4BA1 - chains A and I of the 3 polymer chains in the assembly; structure by X-ray diffraction, 1.80 A resolution.

# Chain A
Molecule: Probable exosome complex exonuclease 2
Source organism: Sulfolobus solfataricus
Notes: EC 3.1.13.-
UniProt: Q9UXC0 (ECX2_SULSO); residue numbers follow UniProt; this construct covers 1-275
Sequence (277 residues; row label = number of the first residue in the row; numbers below 1 keep their minus sign (Gly-1 is residue -1)):
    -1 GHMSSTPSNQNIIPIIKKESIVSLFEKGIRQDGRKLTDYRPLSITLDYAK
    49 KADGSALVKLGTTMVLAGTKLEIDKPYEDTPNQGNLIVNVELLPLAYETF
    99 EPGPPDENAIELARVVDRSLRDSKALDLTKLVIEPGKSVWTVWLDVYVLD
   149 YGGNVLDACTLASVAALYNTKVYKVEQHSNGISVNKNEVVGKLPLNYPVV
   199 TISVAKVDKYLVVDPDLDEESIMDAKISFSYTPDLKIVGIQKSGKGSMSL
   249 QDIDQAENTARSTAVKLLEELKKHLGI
Not modelled in the structure: 6, 8, 177-179
Sequence notes: expression tag (-1 to 0)
Swiss-Prot annotation at these positions:
  - mutagenesis: Arg112 (R112E: Abolishes exoribonuclease activity of the complex; when associated with E-116), Arg116 (R116E: Abolishes exoribonuclease activity of the complex; when associated with E-112), Glu218 (E218A: Does not change activity)
Ion coordination: Na+: His0, Glu105 (shared with 1 residue of chain B)

# Chain I
Molecule: Probable exosome complex RNA-binding protein 1
Source organism: Sulfolobus solfataricus
UniProt: Q9UXC4 (ECR1_SULSO); numbering as in UniProt (aligned over 1-249)
Sequence (251 residues; row label = number of the first residue in the row; numbers below 1 keep their minus sign (Gly-1 is residue -1)):
    -1 GHMNMSQSQEIVLQPRSIVVPGELLAEGEFQIPWSPYILKINSKYYSTVV
    49 GLFDVKDTQFEVIPLEGSFYYPKINDIVIGLVEDVEIYGWVVDIKAPYKA
    99 YLPASNLLGRSINVGEDLRRYLDVGDYVIARIENFDRSIDPVLSVKGKDL
   149 GRVSNGIVIDIMPVKVPRVIGKNKSMYETLTSKSGCSIFVANNGRIWATC
   199 PSRFSEEILIEAIRKIENESHIKGLTDRIKQFIEEKLGERNASSGETKTN
   249 S
Not modelled in the structure: -1 to 5, 115-116, 170, 182-183, 197-199, 218-249
Sequence notes: expression tag (-1 to 0); conflict Glu8 (Lys in Q9UXC4)

# Chain A / chain I interface
Contacting residue pairs (12):
  Ile10(A) - Leu79(I)
  Ile10(A) - Val80(I)
  Ile10(A) - Glu81(I)
  Ile10(A) - Val122(I)  hydrophobic
  Pro12(A) - Leu79(I)  hydrophobic
  Pro12(A) - Gly123(I)
  Pro12(A) - Tyr125(I)
  Ile13(A) - Val122(I)
  Ile13(A) - Gly123(I)
  Ile13(A) - Asp124(I)
  Ile14(A) - Tyr125(I)  hydrophobic
  Ile14(A) - Gly154(I)
Interface residues without a listed pair, chain A (5 interface residues in all): Ser18
Interface residues without a listed pair, chain I (10 interface residues in all): Ser152, Ile155

# Overview
The interface between chain A and chain I involves 5 residues on one side and 10 on the other. His0(A) and
Glu105(A) coordinate Na+. UniProt lists 3 mutagenesis sites on chain A.
Chain A is Probable exosome complex exonuclease 2 and chain I is Probable exosome complex RNA-binding protein
1, both from Sulfolobus solfataricus; the structure, Archaeal exosome (Rrp4-Rrp41(D182A)-Rrp42) bound to
inorganic phosphate, was determined by X-ray diffraction (same publication as 4BA2).
